Entry 2I37 (X-ray diffraction, 4.15 A resolution (low resolution: residue-level contacts below are approximate; hydrogen-bond / salt-bridge calls are withheld)); this record covers chain A.

== Chain A ==
Molecule: Rhodopsin
Source organism: Bos taurus
Reference sequence: P02699 (OPSD_BOVIN); residues 1-348 here = UniProt positions 1-348
Amino-acid sequence (349 residues; row label = number of the first residue in the row; numbering starts at 0):
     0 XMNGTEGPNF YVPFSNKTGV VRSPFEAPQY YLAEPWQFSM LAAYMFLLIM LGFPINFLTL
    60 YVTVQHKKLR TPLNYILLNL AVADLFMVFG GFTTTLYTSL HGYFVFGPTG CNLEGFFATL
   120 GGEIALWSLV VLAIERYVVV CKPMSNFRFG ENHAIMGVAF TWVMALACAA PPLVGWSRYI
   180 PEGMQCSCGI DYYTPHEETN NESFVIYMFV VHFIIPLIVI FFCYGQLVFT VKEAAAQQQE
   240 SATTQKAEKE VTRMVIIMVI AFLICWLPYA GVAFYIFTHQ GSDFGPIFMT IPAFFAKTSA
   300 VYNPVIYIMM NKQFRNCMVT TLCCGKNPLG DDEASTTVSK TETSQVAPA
Disordered / not traced: 230-238, 311-313, 330-348
Modified positions: ACE (acetyl group) at position 0
Disulfides: Cys110-Cys187
Covalently attached groups: N-acetylglucosamine (NAG) linked to Asn2, Asn15
UniProt features mapped onto this chain:
  - region: Asp330 to Ala348 (Interaction with SAG)
  - motif: Glu134 to Tyr136 ('Ionic lock' involved in activated form stabilization)
  - binding site (Zn(2+)): Glu201, Gln279
  - site: Glu113 (Plays an important role in the conformation switch to the active conformation)
  - modified residue: Met1 (N-acetylmethionine), Lys296 (N6-(retinylidene)lysine), Ser334 (Phosphoserine), Thr335 (Phosphothreonine), Thr336 (Phosphothreonine), Ser338 (Phosphoserine), Thr340 (Phosphothreonine), Thr342 (Phosphothreonine), Ser343 (Phosphoserine)
  - lipidation (S-palmitoyl cysteine): Cys322, Cys323
  - glycosylation (N-linked (GlcNAc...) asparagine): Asn2, Asn15
  - mutagenesis: Asn2 (N2C: Stabilized by a disulfide bond and normal light absorption; when associated with C-282 and D-15), Asn15 (N15D: Normal light absorption; when associated with C-2 and C-282), Gly90 (G90D: Increased thermal stability and decreased retinal uptake. Decreases stability of the inactive conformation), Thr94 (T94I: Stabilizes the activated conformation and hinders hydrolysis of the covalent bond that retains all-trans-retinol), Glu113 (E113Q: Causes shift to the activated conformation), Met257 (M257Y: Causes shift to the activated conformation), Asp282 (D282C: Stabilized by a disulfide bond and normal light absorption; when associated with C-2 and D-15)
What the authors report for this chain:
  - self-association interface (contacts with another copy of this molecule); pairs are residue here / residue on that copy: Met49-Met49 (hydrophobic contact), Tyr96-His100 (hydrogen bond), Phe45, Met49, Phe52
  - conformationally variable residues (order/disorder transition): Gly121 to Ser127, Trp175 to Ser176

== Summary ==
Covalently linked N-acetylglucosamine: at Asn2 and Asn15. UniProt lists Zn2+-binding residues Glu201 and
Gln279 and 7 mutagenesis sites. The paper reports conformational variability at Gly121 and Trp175; a
self-association interface involving Phe45, Met49 and Phe52 among others.
Chain A is Rhodopsin (Bos taurus); the structure, Crystal structure of a photoactivated rhodopsin, was
determined by X-ray diffraction together with 2I35 and 2I36 from the same study.
